8F41 - chains B and I of the 12 polymer chains in the assembly; structure by electron microscopy, 3.90 A resolution.

# Chain B
Molecule: 3-methylcrotonyl-CoA carboxylase, beta-subunit
Source organism: Leishmania tarentolae
Notes: EC 6.4.1.4
Sequence (566 residues; numbered 135 to 700; the number before each row is that of its first residue):
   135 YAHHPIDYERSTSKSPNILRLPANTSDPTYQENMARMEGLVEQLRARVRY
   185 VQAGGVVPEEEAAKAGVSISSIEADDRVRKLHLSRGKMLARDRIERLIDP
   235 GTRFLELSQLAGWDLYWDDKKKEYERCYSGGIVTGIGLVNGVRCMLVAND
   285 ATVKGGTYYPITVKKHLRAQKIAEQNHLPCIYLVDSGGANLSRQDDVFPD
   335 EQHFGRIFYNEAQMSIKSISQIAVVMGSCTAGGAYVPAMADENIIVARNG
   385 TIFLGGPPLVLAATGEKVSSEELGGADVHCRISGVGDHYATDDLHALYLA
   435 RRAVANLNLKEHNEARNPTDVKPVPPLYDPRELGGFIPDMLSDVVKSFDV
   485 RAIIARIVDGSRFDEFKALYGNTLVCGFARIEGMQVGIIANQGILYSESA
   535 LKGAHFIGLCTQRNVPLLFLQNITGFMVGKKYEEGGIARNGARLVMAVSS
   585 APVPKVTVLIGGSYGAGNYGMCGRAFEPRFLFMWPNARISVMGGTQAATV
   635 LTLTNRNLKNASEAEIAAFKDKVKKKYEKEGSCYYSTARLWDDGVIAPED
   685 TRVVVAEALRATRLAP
Small-molecule neighbours: BTI (5-(hexahydro-2-oxo-1H-thieno[3,4-d]imidazol-6-yl)pentanal): Phe-560, Met-561, Val-562, Met-626, Gly-627, Gln-630

# Chain I
Molecule: 3-methylcrotonyl-CoA carboxylase, alpha-subunit
Source organism: Leishmania tarentolae
Notes: EC 6.4.1.4
UniProt: A0A640KPA4 (A0A640KPA4_LEITA); residues 10-687 here correspond to UniProt positions 55-732 (UniProt number = residue number + 45)
Sequence (678 residues; each row starts with the number of its first residue):
    10 ERKVEKLLVANRGEIACRVFRTCREMHIRTVALFCEAERNAKHVAEADEA
    60 VCIGPPPAVNSYLRGEHIISVAKQLNVDAIHPGYGFLSENASFADAITRS
   110 GIEFIGPPASAISLMGSKSESKRIMEAAGVPVVPGYYGENQNVSFLAEEA
   160 KKVGFPILIKAVSGGGGKGMKIVERPEDFTFMLESAKREATNFFKDDRVI
   210 LERYVKRSRHIECQIFFDKHGRGVFFFERDCSVQRRYQKVLEEAPAPHLS
   260 METRQRIGEVALQAAKAVGYVGAGTVEFIFDTSTGEFYFMEMNTRLQVEH
   310 PVTEEVCRIKGAPLDLVKLQIKTAMGKPLTFSQEDVTLVGSCIEARVYAE
   360 SPERGFLPESGPLTFIREPFQGVRGPARTRLDTGFREGDNVLIHYDPMLA
   410 KVISWGRSREEALRGLRQALGEYKVAGINTNIEFLKRCCETPEFARGGVT
   460 TNFISEHESQLLKSPVVTPEVAAMAATAWLLNRCDNWRGAFRLNSDTNAT
   510 VHFYIDDHPVEVRLHTEGANYHKIFFSVWDHDGSFEVCSGPVTSKHRDQK
   560 SIVNDFTFLFENGMHHTVLAVATEGDVTVIGSFGLHQLRLLPLTDGFGDS
   610 STAGGTSTKIVSPMPGKVSKLLVKSGDLVEKGQVLVIVEAMKMEHPVRAL
   660 QDGRVSFLVKEGEVVGGDHVLATVAEEE
Small-molecule neighbours: BTI (5-(hexahydro-2-oxo-1H-thieno[3,4-d]imidazol-6-yl)pentanal): Pro-624, Ala-649, Met-650
From the paper describing this entry:
  - post-translational modification sites: Lys-651 (by similarity / conservation)

# Chain B / chain I interface
Contacting residue pairs (26):
  Leu-178(B) / Asn-503(I)
  Arg-179(B) / Asn-503(I)  hydrogen bond (side chain-backbone)
  Arg-179(B) / Ser-504(I)  hydrogen bond (side chain-backbone)
  Val-182(B) / Asn-503(I)
  Gln-186(B) / Ser-504(I)  hydrogen bond
  Pro-234(B) / Asp-494(I)
  Pro-234(B) / Asn-495(I)
  Gly-235(B) / Asp-494(I)
  Gly-235(B) / Asn-495(I)
  Gly-235(B) / Arg-497(I)
  Thr-236(B) / Arg-501(I)
  Arg-237(B) / Gly-498(I)  hydrogen bond (side chain-backbone)
  Arg-237(B) / Arg-501(I)
  Phe-238(B) / Phe-500(I)
  Phe-238(B) / Arg-501(I)
  Leu-239(B) / Leu-502(I)
  Glu-240(B) / Leu-502(I)
  Gln-243(B) / Leu-502(I)
  Gln-243(B) / Asn-503(I)
  Thr-425(B) / Gly-607(I)  hydrogen bond (side chain-backbone)
  Thr-425(B) / Ser-609(I)
  Leu-428(B) / Phe-606(I)
  His-429(B) / Phe-606(I)
  His-429(B) / Gly-607(I)
  Tyr-432(B) / Phe-606(I)  hydrophobic
  Val-687(B) / Phe-500(I)  hydrophobic
Interface residues without a listed pair, chain B (22 interface residues in all): Val-679, Ala-681, Asp-684, Val-688, Glu-691
Interface residues without a listed pair, chain I (13 interface residues in all): Ala-499

# In short
22 residues of chain B face 13 of chain I across their interface, with 5 hydrogen bonds. Polar contacts
include Arg-179(B)/Asn-503(I), Arg-179(B)/Ser-504(I) and Gln-186(B)/Ser-504(I). Chain B binds compound BTI.
Bound to chain I: compound BTI. From the paper: a modification site at Lys-651(I).
Chain B is 3-methylcrotonyl-CoA carboxylase, beta-subunit and chain I is 3-methylcrotonyl-CoA carboxylase,
alpha-subunit, both from Leishmania tarentolae; the structure, 3-methylcrotonyl-CoA carboxylase in filament,
alpha-subunit centered, was determined by electron microscopy together with 8F3D from the same study.
